1R2G - chain A; structure by X-ray diffraction, 2.70 A resolution.

# Chain A
Molecule: Apoptosis regulator Bcl-X
Source organism: Homo sapiens
Notes: fragment: Bcl-XL
UniProt: Q07817 (BCLX_HUMAN); residues 1-211 here = UniProt positions 1-211
Amino-acid sequence (218 residues; each row starts with the number of its first residue):
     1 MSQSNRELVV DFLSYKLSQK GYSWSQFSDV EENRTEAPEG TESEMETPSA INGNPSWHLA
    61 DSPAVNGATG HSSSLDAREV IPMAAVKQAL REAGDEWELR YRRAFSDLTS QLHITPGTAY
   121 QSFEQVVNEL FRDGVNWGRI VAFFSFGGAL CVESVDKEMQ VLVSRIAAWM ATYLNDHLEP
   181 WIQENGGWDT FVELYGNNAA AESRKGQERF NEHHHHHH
Disordered / not traced: 28-80, 197-218
Differences from the reference sequence: engineered mutation Trp-97 (Phe in Q07817); expression tag (212-218)
Curated features (UniProtKB/Swiss-Prot):
  - motif: Ser-4 to Trp-24 (BH4), Val-86 to Arg-100 (BH3), Glu-129 to Gly-148 (BH1), Pro-180 to Tyr-195 (BH2)
  - site: Asp-61, Ser-62 (Cleavage)
  - modified residue (Phosphoserine): Ser-49, Ser-62
  - mutagenesis: Ser-49 (S49A: Less stable at G2 checkpoint after DNA damage), Asp-61 (D61A: No cleavage by caspase-1 nor by caspase-3), Phe-131 to Asp-133 (No heterodimerization with BAX), Val-135 to Trp-137 (Loss of anti-apoptotic activity), Gly-138 to Ile-140 (Loss of anti-apoptotic activity), Gly-138 (G138A: No heterodimerization with BAX), Ser-145 to Gly-147 (Decreases interaction with DNM1L, no effect on endocytosis enhancement), Gly-148 (G148E: No heterodimerization with BAX), Asp-156 (D156A: No effect on caspase-1 cleavage), Asp-176 (D176A: No effect on caspase-1 cleavage), Trp-188 to Phe-191 (Abolishes interaction with DNM1L and endocytosis enhancement), Trp-188 to Asp-189 (Reduces anti-apoptotic activity by about half), 1 further mutagenesis entry in UniProt

# In short
UniProt lists 21 mutagenesis sites.
Chain A is Apoptosis regulator Bcl-X (Homo sapiens); the structure, Human Bcl-XL containing a Phe to Trp
mutation at position 97, was determined by X-ray diffraction (same publication as 1R2D, 1R2E, 1R2H and 1R2I).
